Entry 7KTR (electron microscopy, 2.93 A resolution); this record covers chains B and J of the 11 polymer chains in the assembly.

== Chain B ==
Molecule: TAF5-like RNA polymerase II p300/CBP-associated factor-associated factor 65 kDa subunit 5L
Organism: Homo sapiens
UniProt: O75529 (TAF5L_HUMAN); numbering as in UniProt (aligned over 1-589)
Amino-acid sequence (589 residues; each row starts with the number of its first residue):
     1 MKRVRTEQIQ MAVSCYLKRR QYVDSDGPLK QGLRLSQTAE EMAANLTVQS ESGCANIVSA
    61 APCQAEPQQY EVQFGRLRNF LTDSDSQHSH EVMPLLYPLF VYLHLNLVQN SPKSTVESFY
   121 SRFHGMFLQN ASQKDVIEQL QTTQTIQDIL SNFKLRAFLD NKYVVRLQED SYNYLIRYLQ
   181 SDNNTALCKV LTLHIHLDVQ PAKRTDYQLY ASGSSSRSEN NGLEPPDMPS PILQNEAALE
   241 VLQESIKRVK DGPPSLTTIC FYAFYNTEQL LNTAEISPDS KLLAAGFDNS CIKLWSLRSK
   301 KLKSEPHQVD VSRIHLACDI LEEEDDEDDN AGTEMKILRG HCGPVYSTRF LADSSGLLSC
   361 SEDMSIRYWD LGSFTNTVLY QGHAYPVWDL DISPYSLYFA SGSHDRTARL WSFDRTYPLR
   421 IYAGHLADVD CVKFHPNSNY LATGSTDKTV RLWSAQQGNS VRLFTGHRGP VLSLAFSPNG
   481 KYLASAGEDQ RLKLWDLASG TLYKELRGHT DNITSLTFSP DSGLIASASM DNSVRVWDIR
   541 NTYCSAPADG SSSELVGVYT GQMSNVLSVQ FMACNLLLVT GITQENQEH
Unresolved in the structure: 204-254, 586-589

== Chain J ==
Molecule: Transcriptional adapter 1
Organism: Homo sapiens
UniProt: Q96BN2 (TADA1_HUMAN); residues 1-335 here = UniProt positions 1-335
Amino-acid sequence (335 residues; numbered 1 to 335; the number before each row is that of its first residue):
     1 MATFVSELEA AKKNLSEALG DNVKQYWANL KLWFKQKISK EEFDLEAHRL LTQDNVHSHN
    61 DFLLAILTRC QILVSTPDGA GSLPWPGGSA AKPGKPKGKK KLSSVRQKFD HRFQPQNPLS
   121 GAQQFVAKDP QDDDDLKLCS HTMMLPTRGQ LEGRMIVTAY EHGLDNVTEE AVSAVVYAVE
   181 NHLKDILTSV VSRRKAYRLR DGHFKYAFGS NVTPQPYLKN SVVAYNNLIE SPPAFTAPCA
   241 GQNPASHPPP DDAEQQAALL LACSGDTLPA SLPPVNMYDL FEALQVHREV IPTHTVYALN
   301 IERIITKLWH PNHEELQQDK VHRQRLAAKE GLLLC
Unresolved in the structure: 1-103, 234-247, 332-335

== How chain B and chain J interact ==
Contacting residue pairs (30; chain B residue first):
  Phe80(B) - Arg325(J)
  Asp83(B) - Lys329(J)
  Asp170(B) - Gln317(J)
  Asp170(B) - Gln318(J)
  Asn173(B) - Glu314(J)
  Asn173(B) - Gln318(J)
  Tyr174(B) - Gln318(J)
  Arg177(B) - His322(J)
  Leu316(B) - Tyr217(J)
  Ala317(B) - Gln215(J)
  Ala317(B) - Tyr217(J)
  Met364(B) - Gln285(J)
  His383(B) - Phe281(J)
  His383(B) - Gln285(J)  hydrogen bond (backbone-side chain)
  Tyr385(B) - His294(J)
  Arg409(B) - Glu302(J)  salt bridge
  Arg409(B) - Ile305(J)
  Arg415(B) - His310(J)
  Arg415(B) - Asn312(J)
  Thr416(B) - Tyr278(J)  hydrogen bond (backbone-side chain)
  Thr416(B) - His310(J)  hydrogen bond (backbone-side chain)
  Tyr417(B) - Tyr278(J)
  Tyr417(B) - Leu308(J)
  Tyr417(B) - Trp309(J)
  Tyr417(B) - His310(J)
  Arg468(B) - Arg106(J)
  Arg468(B) - Phe109(J)
  Pro470(B) - Phe109(J)
  Glu488(B) - Phe109(J)
  Glu488(B) - Arg112(J)  salt bridge
Interface residues without a listed pair, chain B (29 interface residues in all): Ser84, Cys318, Gln381, Gly382, Ala384, Asp405, Asp414, Pro418, Ile421, Gly469, Asp489
Interface residues without a listed pair, chain J (25 interface residues in all): Ile301, Thr306, His313, Val321

== Overview ==
29 residues of chain B face 25 of chain J across their interface, with 3 hydrogen bonds and 2 salt bridges.
Polar pairs include Arg409(B)-Glu302(J), Glu488(B)-Arg112(J) and His383(B)-Gln285(J).
Here chain B is TAF5-like RNA polymerase II p300/CBP-associated factor-associated factor 65 kDa subunit 5L and
chain J is Transcriptional adapter 1, both from Homo sapiens. Entry 7KTR (Cryo-EM structure of the human SAGA
coactivator complex (TRRAP, core)) was determined by electron microscopy (same publication as 7KTS).
